PDB entry 9DMQ | electron microscopy, 2.06 A resolution | chains F and G of the 7 polymer chains in the assembly

[Chain F]
Protein: Fab3 heavy chain
Organism: Homo sapiens
Sequence (275 residues; row label = number of the first residue in the row):
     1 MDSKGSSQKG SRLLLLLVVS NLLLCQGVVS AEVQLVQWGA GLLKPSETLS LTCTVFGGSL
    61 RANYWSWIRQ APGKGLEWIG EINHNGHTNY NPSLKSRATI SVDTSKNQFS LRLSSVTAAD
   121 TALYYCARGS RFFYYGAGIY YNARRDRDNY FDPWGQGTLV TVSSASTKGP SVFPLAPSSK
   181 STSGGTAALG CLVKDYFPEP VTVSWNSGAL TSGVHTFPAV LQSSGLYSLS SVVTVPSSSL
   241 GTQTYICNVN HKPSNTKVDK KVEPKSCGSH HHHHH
Not modelled in the structure: 1-31, 179-184, 265-275
Disulfides: Cys53-Cys126, Cys191-Cys247

[Chain G]
Protein: Fab3 light chain
Organism: Homo sapiens
Sequence (235 residues; row label = number of the first residue in the row):
     1 MGWSCIILFL VATATGVHSD IVMTQSPGTL SLSPGERATL SCRASQHVTG NCLAWYQQKP
    61 DQAPRLLIYD ASTRATGVPD RFSGSGSRTD FTLTISRLEP EDFAVYHCQQ YGDSPPWTFG
   121 QGTKVEIKRT VAAPSVFIFP PSDEQLKSGT ASVVCLLNNF YPREAKVQWK VDNALQSGNS
   181 QESVTEQDSK DSTYSLSSTL TLSKADYEKH KVYACEVTHQ GLSSPVTKSF NRGEC
Not modelled in the structure: 1-19, 233-235
Disulfides: Cys42-Cys108, Cys155-Cys215

[Interface between chain F and chain G]
Pairs across the interface - 65 pairs, chain F then chain G:
  Gln70(F) with Gln58(G), hydrogen bond; His107(G)
  Gly75(F) with Gln121(G)
  Leu76(F) with Pro64(G), hydrophobic; His107(G); Phe119(G)
  Trp78(F) with Pro116(G), hydrophobic; Trp117(G)
  Glu81(F) with Trp117(G), hydrogen bond
  Asn89(F) with Pro115(G)
  Tyr125(F) with Gln58(G); Gln62(G), hydrogen bond (side chain-backbone); Ala63(G), hydrophobic
  Arg145(F) with Trp117(G)
  Arg147(F) with Thr49(G); Gly50(G); Cys52(G); Tyr111(G)
  Asp148(F) with Tyr111(G)
  Asn149(F) with Gln109(G), hydrogen bond (backbone-side chain); Tyr111(G); Trp117(G)
  Tyr150(F) with Tyr56(G); Leu66(G), hydrophobic; Tyr69(G); Gln109(G); Tyr111(G)
  Phe151(F) with Tyr56(G), hydrogen bond (backbone-side chain); Gln109(G); Phe119(G), hydrophobic
  Asp152(F) with Leu66(G)
  Trp154(F) with Ala63(G), hydrophobic; Pro64(G), hydrogen bond (side chain-backbone)
  Gly155(F) with Ala63(G)
  Phe173(F) with Ser142(G); Glu144(G); Gln145(G)
  Pro174(F) with Ser142(G); Glu144(G)
  Leu175(F) with Phe139(G), hydrophobic; Val154(G), hydrophobic
  Ala176(F) with Phe139(G)
  Ala188(F) with Phe137(G), hydrophobic; Phe139(G)
  Leu192(F) with Ser152(G)
  Lys194(F) with Gln145(G); Ser152(G)
  His215(F) with Asn158(G); Asn159(G), hydrogen bond; Ser195(G), hydrogen bond
  Phe217(F) with Leu156(G), hydrophobic; Ser183(G); Thr185(G); Ser195(G); Leu196(G), hydrophobic; Ser197(G)
  Pro218(F) with Ser183(G), hydrogen bond (backbone-side chain); Val184(G)
  Val220(F) with Gln181(G); Glu182(G); Ser183(G)
  Leu221(F) with Gln181(G), hydrogen bond (backbone-side chain)
  Gln222(F) with Gln181(G)
  Val232(F) with Leu156(G), hydrophobic
  Thr234(F) with Asn158(G)
Also at the interface, not in a pair above, chain F (38 interface residues in all): Ile68, Lys74, Pro92, Thr186, Ala187, Leu189, Thr216
Also at the interface, not in a pair above, chain G (41 interface residues in all): Ala54, Asp70, Gly112, Gly120, Ser148

[Summary]
Chain F and chain G form an interface of 38 and 41 residues respectively, with 10 hydrogen bonds. Among the
polar pairs are Gln70(F)-Gln58(G), Glu81(F)-Trp117(G) and Tyr125(F)-Gln62(G).
Here chain F is Fab3 heavy chain and chain G is Fab3 light chain, both from Homo sapiens. Entry 9DMQ (Human
muscle nAChR with fab3-bound) was determined by electron microscopy together with 9DMG, 9DMH, 9DMJ, 9DMK,
9DML, 9DMS and 9DMT from the same study.
